8F1J - chains I and M of the 10 polymer chains in the assembly; structure by electron microscopy, 2.60 A resolution.

Chain I:
Molecule: DNA-directed RNA polymerase subunit beta
From: Escherichia coli
Notes: EC 2.7.7.6
UniProtKB: P0A8V2 (RPOB_ECOLI); residue numbers follow UniProt; this construct covers 1-1342
Sequence (1342 residues; numbered 1 to 1342; the number before each row is that of its first residue):
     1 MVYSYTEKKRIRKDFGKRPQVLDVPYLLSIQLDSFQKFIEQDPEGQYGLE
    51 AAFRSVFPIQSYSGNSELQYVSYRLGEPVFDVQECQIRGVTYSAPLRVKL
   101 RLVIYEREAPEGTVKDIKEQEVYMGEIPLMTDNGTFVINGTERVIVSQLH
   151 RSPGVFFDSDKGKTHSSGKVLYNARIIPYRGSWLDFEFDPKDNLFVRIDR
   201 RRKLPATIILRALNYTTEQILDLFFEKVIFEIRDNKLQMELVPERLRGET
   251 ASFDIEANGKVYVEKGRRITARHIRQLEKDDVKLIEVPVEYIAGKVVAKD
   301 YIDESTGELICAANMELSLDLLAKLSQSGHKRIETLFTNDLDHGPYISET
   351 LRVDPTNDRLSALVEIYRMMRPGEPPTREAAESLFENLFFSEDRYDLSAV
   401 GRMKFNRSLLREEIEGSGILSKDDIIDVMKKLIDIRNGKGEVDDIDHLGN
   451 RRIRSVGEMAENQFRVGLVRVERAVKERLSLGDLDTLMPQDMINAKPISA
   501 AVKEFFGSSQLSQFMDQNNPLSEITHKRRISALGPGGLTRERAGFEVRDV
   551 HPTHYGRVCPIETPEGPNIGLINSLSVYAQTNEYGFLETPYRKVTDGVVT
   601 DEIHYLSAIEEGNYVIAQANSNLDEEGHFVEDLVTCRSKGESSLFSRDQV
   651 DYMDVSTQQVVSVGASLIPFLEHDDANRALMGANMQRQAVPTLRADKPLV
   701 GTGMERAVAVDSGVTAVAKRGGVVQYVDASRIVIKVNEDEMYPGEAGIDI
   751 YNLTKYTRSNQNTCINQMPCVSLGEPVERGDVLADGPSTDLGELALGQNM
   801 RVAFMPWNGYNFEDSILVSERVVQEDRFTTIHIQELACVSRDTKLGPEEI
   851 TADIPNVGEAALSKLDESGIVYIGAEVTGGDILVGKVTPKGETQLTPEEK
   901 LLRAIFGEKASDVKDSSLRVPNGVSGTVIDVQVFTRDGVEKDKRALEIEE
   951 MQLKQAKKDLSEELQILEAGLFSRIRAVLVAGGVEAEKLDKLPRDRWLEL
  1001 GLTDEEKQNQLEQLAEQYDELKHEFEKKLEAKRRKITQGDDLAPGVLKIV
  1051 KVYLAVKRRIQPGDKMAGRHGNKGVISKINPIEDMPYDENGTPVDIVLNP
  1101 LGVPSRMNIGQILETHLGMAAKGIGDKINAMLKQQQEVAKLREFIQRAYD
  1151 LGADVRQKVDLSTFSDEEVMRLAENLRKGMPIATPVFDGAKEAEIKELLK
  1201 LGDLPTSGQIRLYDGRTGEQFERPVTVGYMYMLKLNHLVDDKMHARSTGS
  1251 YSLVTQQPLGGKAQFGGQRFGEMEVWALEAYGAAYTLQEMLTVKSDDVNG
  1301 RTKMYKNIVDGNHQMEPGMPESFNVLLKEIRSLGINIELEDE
Not modelled in the structure: 1, 997-1009, 1342
Curated features (UniProtKB/Swiss-Prot):
  - modified residue (N6-acetyllysine): Lys1022, Lys1200
  - mutagenesis: Ile561 (I561S: Resistant to antibiotics salinamide A and B), Ile569 (I569S: Resistant to antibiotics salinamide A and B), Ala665 (A665E: Resistant to antibiotics salinamide A and B), Asp675 (D675A/G: Resistant to antibiotics salinamide A and B), Asn677 (N677H/K: Resistant to antibiotics salinamide A and B), Leu680 (L680M: Resistant to antibiotics salinamide A and B), Glu813 (E813K: Disrupts the enzyme's active center)

Chain M:
Molecule: RNA polymerase sigma-54 factor
From: Escherichia coli
UniProtKB: P24255 (RP54_ECOLI); residue numbers follow UniProt; this construct covers 1-477
Sequence (480 residues; each row starts with the number of its first residue; numbers below 1 keep their minus sign (Ser-2 is residue -2)):
    -2 SEFMKQGLQLRLSQQLAMTPQLQQAIRLLQLSTLELQQELQQALESNPLL
    48 EQIDTHEEIDTRETQDSETLDTADALEQKEMPEELPLDASWDTIYTAGTP
    98 SGTSGDYIDDELPVYQGETTQTLQDYLMWQVELTPFSDTDRAIATSIVDA
   148 VDETGYLTVPLEDILESIGDEEIDIDEVEAVLKRIQRFDPVGVAAKDLRD
   198 CLLIQLSQFDKTTPWLEEARLIISDHLDLLANHDFRTLMRVTRLKEDVLK
   248 EAVNLIQSLDPRPGQSIQTGEPEYVIPDVLVRKHNGHWTVELNSDSIPRL
   298 QINQHYASMCNNARNDGDSQFIRSNLQDAKWLIKSLESRNDTLLRVSRCI
   348 VEQQQAFFEQGEEYMKPMVLADIAQAVEMHESTISRVTTQKYLHSPRGIF
   398 ELKYFFSSHVNTEGGGEASSTAIRALVKKLIAAENPAKPLSDSKLTSLLS
   448 EQGIMVARRTVAKYRESLSIPPSNQRKQLV
Not modelled in the structure: -2 to 11, 51-110
Sequence notes: expression tag (-2 to 0)
Curated features (UniProtKB/Swiss-Prot):
  - DNA-binding region: Val366 to Thr385 (H-T-H motif)
  - motif: Ala454 to Arg462 (RPON box)

How chain I and chain M interact:
Contacting residue pairs (46; chain I residue first):
  Asp842(I) with Tyr271(M); Gly395(M)
  Thr843(I) with Pro269(M); Tyr271(M)
  Lys844(I) with Glu270(M), hydrogen bond (backbone-backbone)
  Lys890(I) with Gln262(M)
  Glu899(I) with Arg259(M), salt bridge
  Leu901(I) with Leu195(M), hydrophobic; Ala228(M), hydrophobic
  Leu902(I) with Leu195(M), hydrophobic; Arg259(M)
  Ala904(I) with Ala228(M); His230(M), hydrogen bond (backbone-side chain)
  Ile905(I) with Ala228(M), hydrophobic; Gln254(M)
  Phe906(I) with Leu199(M), hydrophobic; Ile253(M); Gln254(M); Pro258(M), hydrophobic
  Ala910(I) with Arg259(M)
  Ser911(I) with Arg259(M)
  Arg936(I) with His391(M); Ser392(M); Pro393(M), hydrogen bond (side chain-backbone)
  Asp937(I) with Pro393(M)
  Val939(I) with Pro393(M)
  Ser1250(I) with Thr116(M)
  Tyr1251(I) with Gly114(M); Glu115(M); Thr116(M), hydrogen bond (backbone-backbone)
  Ser1252(I) with Gln113(M); Gly114(M); Thr116(M)
  Leu1253(I) with Gln113(M); Gly114(M), hydrogen bond (backbone-backbone); Glu115(M); Thr116(M)
  Val1254(I) with Gln113(M)
  Thr1255(I) with Gln113(M), hydrogen bond
  Leu1259(I) with Glu115(M)
  Thr1302(I) with Glu129(M)
  Tyr1305(I) with Trp126(M); Leu130(M), hydrophobic
  Lys1306(I) with Glu129(M), hydrogen bond (side chain-backbone); Leu130(M); Arg138(M)
Also at the interface, not in a pair above, chain I (36 interface residues in all): Arg841, Glu848, Thr888, Arg903, Lys914, Asp915, Gly938, Gly1045, Gln1256, Gln1264, Val1309
Also at the interface, not in a pair above, chain M (32 interface residues in all): Tyr153, Leu224, Leu227, Leu256, Gln265, Arg394, Ile396, Ser466

Summary:
36 residues of chain I face 32 of chain M across their interface, with 7 hydrogen bonds and 1 salt bridge.
Among the polar pairs are Glu899(I)-Arg259(M), Ala904(I)-His230(M) and Arg936(I)-Pro393(M). UniProt lists 7
mutagenesis sites on chain I.
Chain I is DNA-directed RNA polymerase subunit beta and chain M is RNA polymerase sigma-54 factor, both from
Escherichia coli; the structure, SigN RNA polymerase early-melted intermediate bound to mismatch DNA fragment
dhsU36mm2 (-12A), was determined by electron microscopy, deposited together with 8F1I and 8F1K.
